Entry 6NTZ (X-ray diffraction, 2.20 A resolution); this record covers chain A.

Chain A:
Protein: D-alanyl-D-alanine carboxypeptidase
Organism: Escherichia coli
Notes: EC 3.4.16.4
UniProtKB: A0A0A0GRC5 (A0A0A0GRC5_ECOLX); residues 1-403 here correspond to UniProt positions 25-427 (UniProt number = residue number + 24)
Sequence (403 residues; each row starts with the number of its first residue):
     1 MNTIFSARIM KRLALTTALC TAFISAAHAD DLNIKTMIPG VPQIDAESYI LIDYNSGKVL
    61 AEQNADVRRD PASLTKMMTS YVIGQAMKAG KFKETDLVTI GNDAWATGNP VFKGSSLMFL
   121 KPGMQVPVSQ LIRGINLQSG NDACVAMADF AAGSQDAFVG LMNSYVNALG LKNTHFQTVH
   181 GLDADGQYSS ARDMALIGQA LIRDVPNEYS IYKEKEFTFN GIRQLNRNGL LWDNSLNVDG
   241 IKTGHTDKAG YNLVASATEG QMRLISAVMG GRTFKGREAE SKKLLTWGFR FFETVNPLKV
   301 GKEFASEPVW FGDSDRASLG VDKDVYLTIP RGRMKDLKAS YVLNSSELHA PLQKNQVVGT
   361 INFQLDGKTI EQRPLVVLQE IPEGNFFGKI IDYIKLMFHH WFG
Unresolved in the structure: 1-30, 398-403
Covalently attached groups: meropenem bound form (tautomerism) (MXR) linked to S73
Residues lining bound ligands: meropenem bound form (tautomerism) (MXR; (2S,3R,4S)-4-{[(3S,5R)-5-(dimethylcarbamoyl)pyrrolidin-3-yl]sulfanyl}-2-[(2S,3R)-3-hydroxy-1-oxobutan-2-yl]-3-methyl-3,4-dihydro-2H-pyrrole-5-carboxylic acid): A72, K76, G114, S115, S116, S139, N141, H180, G181, L182, R227, K242, T243, G244, H245, T246, R277
What the authors report for this chain:
  - catalytic residues: S73, K76, S139
  - binding site for meropenem bound form (tautomerism): S73, L137, N141, R227, K242, T243, H245, R277

Overview:
Meropenem bound form (tautomerism) is covalently linked to S73. The paper reports catalytic residues S73, K76
and S139; a binding site for meropenem bound form (tautomerism) at S73, L137 and N141 among others.
Chain A is D-alanyl-D-alanine carboxypeptidase (Escherichia coli); the structure, Crystal structure of E. coli
PBP5-meropenem, was determined by X-ray diffraction together with 6NTW from the same study.
